1IEP - chain A; structure by X-ray diffraction, 2.10 A resolution.

[Chain A]
Molecule: Proto-oncogene tyrosine-protein kinase abl
Source organism: Mus musculus
Notes: EC 2.7.1.112; fragment: kinase domain
UniProt: P00520 (ABL1_MOUSE); residue numbers follow UniProt; this construct covers 229-515
Amino-acid sequence (293 residues; numbered 223 to 515; the number before each row is that of its first residue):
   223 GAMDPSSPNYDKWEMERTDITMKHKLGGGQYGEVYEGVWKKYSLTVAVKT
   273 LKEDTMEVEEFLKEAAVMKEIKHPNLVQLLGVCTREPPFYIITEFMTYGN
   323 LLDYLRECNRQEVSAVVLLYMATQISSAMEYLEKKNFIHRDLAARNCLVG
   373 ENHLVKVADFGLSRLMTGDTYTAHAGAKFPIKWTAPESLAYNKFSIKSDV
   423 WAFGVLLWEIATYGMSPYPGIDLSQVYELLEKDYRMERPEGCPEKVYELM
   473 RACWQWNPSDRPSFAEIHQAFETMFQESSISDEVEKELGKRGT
Unresolved in the structure: 223-224, 499-515
Sequence notes: cloning artifact (223-228)
Small-molecule neighbours: sti-571 (STI; 4-(4-methyl-piperazin-1-ylmethyl)-N-[4-methyl-3-(4-pyridin-3-yl-pyrimidin-2-ylamino)-phenyl]-benzamide): Leu248, Tyr253, Val256, Ala269, Val270, Lys271, Glu286, Val289, Met290, Ile293, Val299, Ile313, Thr315, Glu316, Phe317, Met318, Gly321, Phe359, Ile360, His361, Arg362, Leu370, Ala380, Asp381, Phe382
Reported in the primary citation:
  - conformationally variable residues (side-chain flip): Phe382
  - binding site for sti-571: Tyr253, Val289, Thr315, Met318, Phe359, Ile360, His361, Leu370, Asp381, Phe382
  - post-translational modification sites: Tyr393 (citing earlier work)

[Summary]
Bound to chain A: sti-571. The paper reports a binding site for sti-571 at Tyr253, Val289 and Thr315 among
others; a modification site at Tyr393.
Chain A is Proto-oncogene tyrosine-protein kinase abl (Mus musculus); the structure, Crystal structure of the
C-abl kinase domain in complex with sti-571, was determined by X-ray diffraction together with 1M52 from the
same study.
